PDB entry 6U9S | X-ray diffraction, 2.40 A resolution | chains A and B of the 3 polymer chains in the assembly

# Chain A
Name: 5A6 FAB Heavy Chain
Source organism: Mus musculus
Notes: antibody fragment or engineered binder
Sequence (232 residues; numbered 1 to 232; the number before each row is that of its first residue):
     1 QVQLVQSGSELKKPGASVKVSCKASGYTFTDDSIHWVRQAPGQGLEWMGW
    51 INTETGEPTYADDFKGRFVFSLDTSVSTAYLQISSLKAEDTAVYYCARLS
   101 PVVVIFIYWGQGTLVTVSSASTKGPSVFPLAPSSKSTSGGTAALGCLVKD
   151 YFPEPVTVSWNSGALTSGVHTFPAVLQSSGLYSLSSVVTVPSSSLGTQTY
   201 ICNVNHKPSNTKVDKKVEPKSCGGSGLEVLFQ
Unresolved in the structure: 222-232
Disulfide bonds: Cys22-Cys96, Cys146-Cys202

# Chain B
Name: 5A6 FAB Light Chain
Source organism: Mus musculus
Notes: antibody fragment or engineered binder
Sequence (219 residues; row label = number of the first residue in the row):
     1 DIVMTQSPLSLPVTPGEPASISCKSSQSLLHSRTRKNYLAWYLQKPGQSP
    51 QLLIYWASTRESGVPDRFSGSGSGTDFTLKISRVEAEDVGVYYCKQSYNL
   101 YAFGQGTKLEIKRTVAAPSVFIFPPSDEQLKSGTASVVCLLNNFYPREAK
   151 VQWKVDNALQSGNSQESVTEQDSKDSTYSLSSTLTLSKADYEKHKVYACE
   201 VTHQGLSSPVTKSFNRGEC
Disulfide bonds: Cys23-Cys94, Cys139-Cys199

# Interface between chain A and chain B
Pairs across the interface (71; chain A residue first):
  His35(A) - Tyr101(B)
  Gln39(A) - Gln44(B)  hydrogen bond
  Gln39(A) - Tyr93(B)
  Gln43(A) - Tyr93(B)
  Gly44(A) - Tyr93(B)
  Leu45(A) - Pro50(B)  hydrophobic
  Leu45(A) - Tyr93(B)
  Leu45(A) - Phe103(B)
  Trp47(A) - Tyr101(B)
  Tyr95(A) - Gln44(B)  hydrogen bond
  Tyr95(A) - Gln48(B)
  Tyr95(A) - Ser49(B)
  Leu99(A) - Tyr101(B)
  Val102(A) - Tyr38(B)
  Val102(A) - Trp56(B)  hydrogen bond (backbone-side chain)
  Val103(A) - Tyr38(B)
  Val103(A) - Tyr55(B)  hydrophobic
  Val103(A) - Trp56(B)
  Val104(A) - Tyr38(B)  hydrophobic
  Val104(A) - Lys95(B)
  Val104(A) - Ser97(B)  hydrogen bond (backbone-side chain)
  Val104(A) - Tyr101(B)
  Ile105(A) - Ala40(B)  hydrophobic
  Ile105(A) - Tyr42(B)
  Ile105(A) - Leu52(B)  hydrophobic
  Ile105(A) - Tyr55(B)  hydrophobic
  Ile105(A) - Lys95(B)
  Phe106(A) - Tyr42(B)  hydrogen bond (backbone-side chain)
  Phe106(A) - Leu52(B)
  Phe106(A) - Lys95(B)
  Ile107(A) - Leu52(B)  hydrophobic
  Trp109(A) - Tyr42(B)  hydrophobic
  Trp109(A) - Ser49(B)
  Trp109(A) - Pro50(B)
  Gly110(A) - Ser49(B)
  Phe128(A) - Ser126(B)
  Phe128(A) - Glu128(B)
  Phe128(A) - Gln129(B)
  Pro129(A) - Ser126(B)
  Leu130(A) - Phe123(B)
  Leu130(A) - Val138(B)  hydrophobic
  Ala131(A) - Phe123(B)
  Lys135(A) - Phe121(B)
  Lys135(A) - Ser213(B)
  Ser136(A) - Phe121(B)
  Ser136(A) - Phe123(B)
  Ser138(A) - Phe121(B)
  Ala143(A) - Phe121(B)  hydrophobic
  Ala143(A) - Phe123(B)
  Leu147(A) - Ser136(B)
  Lys149(A) - Gln129(B)
  Lys149(A) - Thr134(B)
  Lys149(A) - Ser136(B)
  His170(A) - Asn142(B)
  His170(A) - Asn143(B)  hydrogen bond
  His170(A) - Ser179(B)
  Phe172(A) - Leu140(B)  hydrophobic
  Phe172(A) - Ser167(B)
  Phe172(A) - Thr169(B)
  Phe172(A) - Ser179(B)
  Phe172(A) - Leu180(B)
  Phe172(A) - Ser181(B)
  Pro173(A) - Ser167(B)  hydrogen bond (backbone-side chain)
  Pro173(A) - Val168(B)
  Val175(A) - Gln165(B)
  Leu176(A) - Gln165(B)  hydrogen bond (backbone-side chain)
  Gln177(A) - Gln165(B)
  Ser185(A) - Ser181(B)  hydrogen bond
  Val187(A) - Leu140(B)  hydrophobic
  Lys215(A) - Glu128(B)  salt bridge
  Ser221(A) - Cys219(B)  hydrogen bond (backbone-side chain)
Interface residues without a listed pair, chain A (43 interface residues in all): Val37, Glu46, Asp62, Thr137, Leu144, Thr171, Thr189
Interface residues without a listed pair, chain B (41 interface residues in all): Asp1, Glu61, Leu100, Gln105, Ile122, Thr185

# In short
The interface between chain A and chain B involves 43 residues on one side and 41 on the other; the contacts
include 10 hydrogen bonds and 1 salt bridge. Among the polar pairs are Lys215(A)-Glu128(B), Gln39(A)-Gln44(B)
and Tyr95(A)-Gln44(B).
Here chain A is 5A6 FAB Heavy Chain and chain B is 5A6 FAB Light Chain, both from Mus musculus. Entry 6U9S
(Crystal structure of human CD81 large extracellular loop in complex with 5A6 Fab) was determined by X-ray
diffraction.
